Entry 3M3A (X-ray diffraction, 1.37 A resolution); this record covers chain A.

# Chain A
Molecule: Myoglobin
From: Physeter catodon
UniProtKB: P02185 (MYG_PHYCA); residues 1-153 here correspond to UniProt positions 2-154 (UniProt number = residue number + 1)
Chain sequence (153 residues; numbered 1 to 153; the number before each row is that of its first residue):
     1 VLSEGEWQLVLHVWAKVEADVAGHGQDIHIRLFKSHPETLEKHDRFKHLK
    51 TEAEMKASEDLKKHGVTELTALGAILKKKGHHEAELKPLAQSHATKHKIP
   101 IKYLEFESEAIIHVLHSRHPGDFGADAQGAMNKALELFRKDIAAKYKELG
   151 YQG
Differences from the reference sequence: engineered mutation His29 (Leu30 in P02185), His43 (Phe44 in P02185), Glu68 (Val69 in P02185), Glu107 (Ile108 in P02185)
Ion coordination: Cu ion: His29, His43, His64, Glu68; heme Fe: Glu68, His93
Small-molecule neighbours: heme (HEM): Thr39, Lys42, His43, Arg45, Phe46, His64, Thr67, Glu68, Ala71, Leu72, Ile75, Leu89, Ser92, His93, Lys96, His97, Ile99, Tyr103, Leu104, Glu107, Phe138
Swiss-Prot annotation at these positions:
  - binding site (nitrite): His64
  - binding site (O2): His64
  - binding site (heme b): His93
  - modified residue: Ser3 (Phosphoserine), Thr67 (Phosphothreonine)
Reported in the primary citation:
  - Cu ion coordination: His29, His43, His64
  - Cu ion coordination through a water molecule: Glu107
  - heme coordination: Glu68
  - mutagenesis - I107E: increased catalytic activity on NO

# In short
Chain A binds heme. His29, His43, His64 and Glu68 form the Cu ion site. Glu68 and His93 coordinate a heme Fe
ion. Curated annotation (UniProt) lists nitrite-binding residue His64, O2-binding residue His64 and heme
b-binding residue His93. From the paper: I107E increases catalytic activity on NO; Cu ion coordination by
His29, His43 and His64.
Chain A is Myoglobin (Physeter catodon); the structure, The roles of glutamates and metal ions in a rationally
designed nitric oxide reductase based on ..., was determined by X-ray diffraction together with 3M38, 3M39 and
3M3B from the same study.
